PDB entry 3CUQ | X-ray diffraction, 2.61 A resolution | chains A and C of the 4 polymer chains in the assembly

[Chain A]
Name: Vacuolar-sorting protein SNF8
From: Homo sapiens
UniProtKB: Q96H20 (SNF8_HUMAN); residues 25-258 here = UniProt positions 25-258
Sequence (234 residues; row label = number of the first residue in the row):
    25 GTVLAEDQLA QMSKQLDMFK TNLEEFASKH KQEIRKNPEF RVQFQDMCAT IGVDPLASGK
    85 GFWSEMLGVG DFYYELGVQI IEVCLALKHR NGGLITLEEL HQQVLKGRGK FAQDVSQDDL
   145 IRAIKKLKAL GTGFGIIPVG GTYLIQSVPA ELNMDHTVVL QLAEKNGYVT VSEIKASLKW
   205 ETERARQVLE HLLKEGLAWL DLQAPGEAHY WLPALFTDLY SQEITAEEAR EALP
Disordered / not traced: 25-33, 253-258

[Chain C]
Name: Vacuolar protein-sorting-associated protein 25
From: Homo sapiens
UniProtKB: Q9BRG1 (VPS25_HUMAN); numbering as in UniProt (aligned over 1-176)
Sequence (176 residues; numbered 1 to 176; the number before each row is that of its first residue):
     1 MAMSFEWPWQ YRFPPFFTLQ PNVDTRQKQL AAWCSLVLSF CRLHKQSSMT VMEAQESPLF
    61 NNVKLQRKLP VESIQIVLEE LRKKGNLEWL DKSKSSFLIM WRRPEEWGKL IYQWVSRSGQ
   121 NNSVFTLYEL TNGEDTEDEE FHGLDEATLL RALQALQQEH KAEIITVSDG RGVKFF
Disordered / not traced: 1-3

[Chain A / chain C interface]
Contacting residue pairs - 29 pairs, chain A then chain C:
  His113(A) - Lys28(C)  hydrogen bond (backbone-side chain)
  Arg114(A) - Trp9(C)
  Leu217(A) - Asn22(C)
  Trp223(A) - Phe13(C)  hydrophobic
  Trp223(A) - Pro15(C)  hydrophobic
  Trp223(A) - Gln20(C)
  Trp223(A) - Thr25(C)
  Trp223(A) - Gln29(C)
  Leu224(A) - Pro15(C)
  Leu224(A) - Thr18(C)
  Leu224(A) - Gln20(C)  hydrogen bond (backbone-side chain)
  Leu224(A) - Pro21(C)  hydrophobic
  Asp225(A) - Pro14(C)
  Asp225(A) - Arg67(C)  salt bridge
  Leu226(A) - Thr18(C)  hydrogen bond (backbone-side chain)
  Gln227(A) - Phe17(C)  hydrogen bond (side chain-backbone)
  Gln227(A) - Thr18(C)
  Gln227(A) - Arg67(C)  hydrogen bond (backbone-side chain)
  Gln227(A) - Lys68(C)  hydrogen bond (side chain-backbone)
  Gln227(A) - Pro70(C)
  Ala228(A) - Arg67(C)
  Trp235(A) - Phe13(C)  hydrophobic
  Trp235(A) - Pro14(C)  hydrophobic
  Trp235(A) - Pro15(C)
  Pro237(A) - Phe13(C)
  Phe240(A) - Arg12(C)
  Phe240(A) - Phe13(C)  hydrophobic
  Asp242(A) - Trp9(C)
  Tyr244(A) - Glu6(C)
Other interface residues (no listed pair), chain A (17 interface residues in all): Lys218, Gly220, Leu236
Other interface residues (no listed pair), chain C (18 interface residues in all): Phe16

[Summary]
17 residues of chain A face 18 of chain C across their interface; the contacts include 6 hydrogen bonds and 1
salt bridge. Polar pairs include Asp225(A)-Arg67(C), His113(A)-Lys28(C) and Leu224(A)-Gln20(C).
Here chain A is Vacuolar-sorting protein SNF8 and chain C is Vacuolar protein-sorting-associated protein 25,
both from Homo sapiens. Entry 3CUQ (Integrated structural and functional model of the human ESCRT-II complex)
was determined by X-ray diffraction (same publication as 2ZME).
